Entry 9H9N (electron microscopy, 3.10 A resolution); this record covers chains A and Q of the 13 polymer chains in the assembly.

== Chain A ==
Molecule: 16S RNA
Organism: Escherichia coli
Sequence (1541 nucleotides; each row starts with the number of its first residue; note: 1 number in that range is skipped by the numbering (no residue carries it; nothing is unmodelled there)):
     1 AAAUUGAAGAGUUUGAUCAUGGCUCAGAUUGAACGCUGGCGGCAGGCCUA
    51 ACACAUGCAAGUCGAACGGUAACAGGAAGAAGCUUGCUUCUUUGCUGACG
   101 AGUGGCGGACGGGUGAGUAAUGUCUGGGAAACUGCCUGAUGGAGGGGGAU
   151 AACUACUGGAAACGGUAGCUAAUACCGCAUAACGUCGCAAGACCAAAGAG
   201 GGGGACCUUCGGGCCUCUUGCCAUCGGAUGUGCCCAGAUGGGAUUAGCUA
   251 GUAGGUGGGGUAACGGCUCACCUAGGCGACGAUCCCUAGCUGGUCUGAGA
   301 GGAUGACCAGCCACACUGGAACUGAGACACGGUCCAGACUCCUACGGGAG
   351 GCAGCAGUGGGGAAUAUUGCACAAUGGGCGCAAGCCUGAUGCAGCCAUGC
   401 CGCGUGUAUGAAGAAGGCCUUCGGGUUGUAAAGUACUUUCAGCGGGGAGG
   451 AAGGGAGUAAAGUUAAUACCUUUGCUCAUUGACGUUACCCGCAGAAGAAG
   501 CACCGGCUAACUCCGUGCCAGCAGCCXCGGUAAUACGGAGGGUGCAAGCG
   551 UUAAUCGGAAUUACUGGGCGUAAAGCGCACGCAGGCGGUUUGUUAAGUCA
   601 GAUGUGAAAUCCCCGGGCUCAACCUGGGAACUGCAUCUGAUACUGGCAAG
   651 CUUGAGUCUCGUAGAGGGGGGUAGAAUUCCAGGUGUAGCGGUGAAAUGCG
   701 UAGAGAUCUGGAGGAAUACCGGUGGCGAAGGCGGCCCCCUGGACGAAGAC
   751 UGACGCUCAGGUGCGAAAGCGUGGGGAGCAAACAGGAUUAGAUACCCUGG
   801 UAGUCCACGCCGUAAACGAUGUCGACUUGGAGGUUGUGCCCUUGAGGCGU
   851 GGCUUCCGGAGCUAACGCGUUAAGUCGACCGCCUGGGGAGUACGGCCGCA
   901 AGGUUAAAACUCAAAUGAAUUGACGGGGGC
   932 CCGCACAAGCGGUGGAGCAUGUGGUUUAAUUCGAUGXAACGCGAAGAACC
   982 UUACCUGGUCUUGACAUCCACGGAAGUUUUCAGAGAUGAGAAUGUGCCUU
  1032 CGGGAACCGUGAGACAGGUGCUGCAUGGCUGUCGUCAGCUCGUGUUGUGA
  1082 AAUGUUGGGUUAAGUCCCGCAACGAGCGCAACCCUUAUCCUUUGUUGCCA
  1132 GCGGUCCGGCCGGGAACUCAAAGGAGACUGCCAGUGAUAAACUGGAGGAA
  1182 GGUGGGGAUGACGUCAAGUCAUCAUGGCCCUUACGACCAGGGCUACACAC
  1232 GUGCUACAAUGGCGCAUACAAAGAGAAGCGACCUCGCGAGAGCAAGCGGA
  1282 CCUCAUAAAGUGCGUCGUAGUCCGGAUUGGAGUCUGCAACUCGACUCCAU
  1332 GAAGUCGGAAUCGCUAGUAAUCGUGGAUCAGAAUGCCACGGUGAAUACGU
  1382 UCCCGGCCUUGUACACACCGCCCGUXACACCAUGGGAGUGGGUUGCAAAA
  1432 GAAGUAGGUAGCUUAACCUUCGGGAGGGCGCUUACCACUUUGUGAUUCAU
  1482 GACUGGGGUGAAGUCGUAACAAGGUAACCGUAGGGGAACCUGCGGUUGGA
  1532 UCACCUCCUUA
Disordered / not traced: 932-1386, 1535-1542
Modified residues: PSU (pseudouridine-5'-monophosphate) at position 516, G7M (N7-methyl-guanosine-5'-monophosphate) at position 527, 2MG (2N-methylguanosine-5'-monophosphate) at position 967, 5MC (5-methylcytidine-5'-monophosphate) at position 968, 2MG (2N-methylguanosine-5'-monophosphate) at position 1208, 4OC (4n,o2'-methylcytidine-5'-monophosphate) at position 1402, 5MC (5-methylcytidine-5'-monophosphate) at position 1407, UR3 (3-methyluridine-5'-monophoshate) at position 1498, 2MG (2N-methylguanosine-5'-monophosphate) at position 1516, MA6 (6N-dimethyladenosine-5'-monophoshate) at position 1518, MA6 (6N-dimethyladenosine-5'-monophoshate) at position 1519
Metal / ion sites: Mg2+ site 1 near G21 (its only coordinating residue here); Mg2+ site 2 near C48 (its only coordinating residue here); Mg2+ site 3 near A53 (its only coordinating residue here); Mg2+ site 4: A59, U387; Mg2+ site 5 near G100 (its only coordinating residue here); K+ site 1: G104, G105; Mg2+ site 6: A109, G331; Mg2+ site 7: A116, G117, G289; Mg2+ site 8 near C135 (its only coordinating residue here); K+ site 2: G145, A197; Mg2+ site 9: A174, C175; Mg2+ site 10: U180, A195; 32 more Mg2+ sites not listed; 4 more K+ sites not listed
Ligand contacts: A1IC4 ((2S,3S)-2-[[(2S)-2-[[(2S,4S)-5-aminocarbonyloxy-4-oxidanyl-2-[[(2S,3R)-3-oxidanylpiperidin-2-yl]carbonylamino]pentanoyl]amino]-3-(1H-imidazol-4-yl)propanoyl]amino]-3-(2-chloranyl-1H-imidazol-4-yl)-3-oxidanyl-propanoic acid): U692, G693, U788, U789, G791, A792, A794, C795, C796, U1506

== Chain Q ==
Protein: Small ribosomal subunit protein uS17
Organism: Escherichia coli
Reference sequence: P0AG63 (RS17_ECOLI); residues 1-84 here = UniProt positions 1-84
Amino-acid sequence (84 residues; row label = number of the first residue in the row):
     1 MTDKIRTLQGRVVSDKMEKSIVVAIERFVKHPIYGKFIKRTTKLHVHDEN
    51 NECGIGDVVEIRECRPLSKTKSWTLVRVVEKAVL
Disordered / not traced: 1-3, 84
Swiss-Prot annotation at these positions:
  - natural variant: His31 (H31P: In neamine-resistant mutant nea301), Ser68 (S68F: Prevents 30S subunit assembly at 42 degrees Celsius)

== Interface between chain A and chain Q ==
Contacting residue pairs - 49 pairs, chain A then chain Q:
  G127(A) - Arg6(Q)  hydrogen bond to the sugar
  A130(A) - Arg65(Q)  salt bridge to the phosphate
  A130(A) - Pro66(Q)  base contact
  C234(A) - Pro66(Q)  sugar contact
  C234(A) - Ser72(Q)  sugar contact
  C235(A) - Trp73(Q)  sugar contact
  A236(A) - Leu44(Q)  phosphate contact
  G237(A) - Arg27(Q)  salt bridge to the phosphate
  G237(A) - Thr42(Q)  phosphate contact
  A238(A) - Arg27(Q)  salt bridge to the phosphate
  A253(A) - Met17(Q)  hydrogen bond to the sugar
  A253(A) - Lys69(Q)  salt bridge to the phosphate
  A253(A) - Thr70(Q)  phosphate contact
  G254(A) - Glu18(Q)  hydrogen bond to the sugar
  G254(A) - Ser68(Q)  hydrogen bond to the phosphate
  G254(A) - Lys69(Q)  phosphate contact
  G254(A) - Thr70(Q)  hydrogen bond to the phosphate
  G254(A) - Lys71(Q)  hydrogen bond to the phosphate
  G255(A) - Glu18(Q)  sugar contact
  G255(A) - Lys19(Q)  phosphate contact
  G255(A) - His47(Q)  salt bridge to the phosphate
  G255(A) - Lys71(Q)  salt bridge to the phosphate
  U256(A) - Lys19(Q)  phosphate contact
  C264(A) - Arg65(Q)  sugar contact
  C264(A) - Pro66(Q)  hydrogen bond to the sugar
  G265(A) - Pro66(Q)  sugar contact
  G265(A) - Leu67(Q)  sugar contact
  G265(A) - Ser68(Q)  hydrogen bond to the sugar
  G265(A) - Lys69(Q)  sugar contact
  G266(A) - Lys69(Q)  phosphate contact
  C267(A) - Lys69(Q)  salt bridge to the phosphate
  U273(A) - Glu18(Q)  hydrogen bond to the sugar
  G275(A) - Lys16(Q)  salt bridge to the phosphate
  G275(A) - Met17(Q)  sugar contact
  G276(A) - Ser14(Q)  hydrogen bond to the phosphate
  G276(A) - Met17(Q)  sugar contact
  G276(A) - His45(Q)  phosphate contact
  C277(A) - Lys43(Q)  salt bridge to the phosphate
  C277(A) - His45(Q)  salt bridge to the phosphate
  G278(A) - Lys43(Q)  salt bridge to the phosphate
  C280(A) - Lys39(Q)  base contact
  C280(A) - Arg40(Q)  hydrogen bond to the sugar
  C280(A) - Thr41(Q)  hydrogen bond to the base
  C564(A) - Tyr34(Q)  sugar contact
  C586(A) - Lys36(Q)  salt bridge to the phosphate
  G597(A) - Phe28(Q)  sugar contact
  U598(A) - Phe37(Q)  phosphate contact
  A635(A) - Arg6(Q)  phosphate contact
  U636(A) - Arg6(Q)  salt bridge to the phosphate
Also at the interface, not in a pair above, chain A (31 interface residues in all): G128, A129, G585, C879
Also at the interface, not in a pair above, chain Q (31 interface residues in all): Ser20, Val22, Ile33

== In short ==
The chain A/chain Q interface involves 31 residues from each chain, with 12 hydrogen bonds and 13 salt
bridges. Polar contacts include C280(A)-Thr41(Q), G127(A)-Arg6(Q) and A253(A)-Met17(Q). Bound to chain A:
compound A1IC4. The Mg2+ site 4 is built by A59(A) and U387(A).
Here chain A is 16S RNA and chain Q is Small ribosomal subunit protein uS17, both from Escherichia coli. Entry
9H9N (Complex 4 (BODY) 30S-GE81112 (weak residual tRNA)) was determined by electron microscopy together with
9H8G, 9H9H, 9H9I, 9H9J, 9H9K, 9H9L and 9H9M from the same study.
